Entry 6LAO (electron microscopy, 2.64 A resolution); this record covers chains B and D of the 4 polymer chains in the assembly.

Chain B:
Molecule: Capsid protein VP2
Organism: Echovirus E11
Chain sequence (251 residues; numbered 11 to 261; the number before each row is that of its first residue):
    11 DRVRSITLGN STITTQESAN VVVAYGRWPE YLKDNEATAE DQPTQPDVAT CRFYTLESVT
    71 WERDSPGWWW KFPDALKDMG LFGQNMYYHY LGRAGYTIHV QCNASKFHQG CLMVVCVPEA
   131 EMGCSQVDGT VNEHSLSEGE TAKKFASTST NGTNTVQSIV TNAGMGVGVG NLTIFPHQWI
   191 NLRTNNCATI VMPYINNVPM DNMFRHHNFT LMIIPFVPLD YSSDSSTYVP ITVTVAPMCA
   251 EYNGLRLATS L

Chain D:
Molecule: Capsid protein VP4
Organism: Echovirus E11
Chain sequence (69 residues; each row starts with the number of its first residue):
     1 MGAQVSTQKT GAHETGLNAS GRSIIHYTNI NYYKDAASNS ANRQDFSQDP GKFTEPVKDI
    61 MVKSLPALN
Disordered / not traced: 14-23

How chain B and chain D interact:
Contacting residue pairs - 16 pairs, chain B then chain D:
  Asp11(B) - Asn69(D)
  Arg12(B) - Leu68(D)
  Arg14(B) - Asp59(D)  salt bridge
  Asn30(B) - Val57(D)
  Asn30(B) - Lys58(D)
  Asn30(B) - Asp59(D)  hydrogen bond (side chain-backbone)
  Val31(B) - Pro56(D)
  Val31(B) - Val57(D)
  Val31(B) - Lys58(D)  hydrogen bond (backbone-backbone)
  Val32(B) - Pro56(D)
  Val33(B) - Pro56(D)  hydrogen bond (backbone-backbone)
  Ala34(B) - Pro56(D)
  Tyr35(B) - Lys52(D)
  Tyr35(B) - Phe53(D)  hydrophobic
  Trp38(B) - Lys58(D)
  Thr194(B) - Leu68(D)
Interface residues without a listed pair, chain B (12 interface residues in all): Ala29
Interface residues without a listed pair, chain D (10 interface residues in all): Met61, Ala67

Overview:
The interface between chain B and chain D involves 12 residues on one side and 10 on the other; the contacts
include 3 hydrogen bonds and 1 salt bridge. Polar contacts include Arg14(B)-Asp59(D), Asn30(B)-Asp59(D) and
Val31(B)-Lys58(D).
Chain B is Capsid protein VP2 and chain D is Capsid protein VP4, both from Echovirus E11; the structure,
Cryo-EM structure of echovirus 11 complexed with its attaching receptor CD55 at pH 5.5, was determined by
electron microscopy (same publication as 6LA3, 6LA4, 6LA5, 6LA6, 6LA7, 6LAP and 3 further entries).
